8SW7 - chains A and B of the 8 polymer chains in the assembly; structure by electron microscopy, 3.73 A resolution.

== Chain A ==
Molecule: BG505 Boost 2 gp120
From: Human immunodeficiency virus 1
Amino-acid sequence (516 residues; row label = number of the first residue in the row; note: 14 numbers in that range are skipped by the numbering (no residue carries them; nothing is unmodelled there); a row labelled like 184A-184L holds insertion residues (184A, then the next letters in order); numbers below 1 keep their minus sign (Met-4 is residue -4)):
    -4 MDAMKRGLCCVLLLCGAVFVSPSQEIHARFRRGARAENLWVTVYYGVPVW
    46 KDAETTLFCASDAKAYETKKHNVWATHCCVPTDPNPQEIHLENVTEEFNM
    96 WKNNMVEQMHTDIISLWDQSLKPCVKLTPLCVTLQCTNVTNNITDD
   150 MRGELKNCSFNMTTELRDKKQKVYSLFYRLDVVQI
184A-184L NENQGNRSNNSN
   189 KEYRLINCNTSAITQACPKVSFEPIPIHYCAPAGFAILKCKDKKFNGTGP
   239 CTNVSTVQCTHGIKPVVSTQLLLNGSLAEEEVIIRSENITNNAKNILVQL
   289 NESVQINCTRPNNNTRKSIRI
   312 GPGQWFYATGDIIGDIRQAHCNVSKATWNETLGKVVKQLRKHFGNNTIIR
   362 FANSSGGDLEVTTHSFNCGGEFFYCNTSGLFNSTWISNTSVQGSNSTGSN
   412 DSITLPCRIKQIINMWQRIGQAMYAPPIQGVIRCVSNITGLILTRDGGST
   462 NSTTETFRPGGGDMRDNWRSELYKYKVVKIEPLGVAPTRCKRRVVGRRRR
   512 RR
Disordered / not traced: -4 to 30, 59-65, 184A-184L, 367-369, 399-411, 458-461, 473-474, 505-513
Cystine bridges: Cys54-Cys73, Cys119-Cys205, Cys126-Cys196, Cys131-Cys157, Cys218-Cys247, Cys228-Cys239, Cys379-Cys445, Cys386-Cys418
Covalently attached groups: N-acetylglucosamine (NAG) linked to Asn88, Asn133, Asn137, Asn156, Asn160, Asn197, Asn234, Asn241, Asn262, Asn276, Asn289, Asn295, Asn301, Asn333, Asn387, Asn448
What the authors report for this chain:
  - post-translational modification sites: Asn88
  - post-translational modification sites: Asn241 (proposed by the authors, not directly observed)

== Chain B ==
Molecule: BG505 Boost 2 gp41
From: Human immunodeficiency virus 1
Amino-acid sequence (153 residues; numbered 512 to 664; the number before each row is that of its first residue):
   512 AVGIGAVFLGFLGAAGSTMGAASMTLTVQARNLLSGIVQQQSNLLRAPEC
   562 QQHLLKLTVWGIKQLQARVLAVERYLRDQQLLGIWGCSGKLICCTNVPWN
   612 STWSNRNLSEIWDNMTWLQWDKEISNYTQIIYGLLEESQNQQEKNEQDLL
   662 ALD
Disordered / not traced: 512-515, 548-570
Cystine bridges: Cys598-Cys604
Covalently attached groups: N-acetylglucosamine (NAG) linked to Asn611, Asn618, Asn637
What the authors report for this chain:
  - conformationally variable residues (order/disorder transition): Gly516
  - post-translational modification sites: Asn611 (proposed by the authors, not directly observed)

== Chain A / chain B interface ==
Disulfides between the chains: Cys501(A)-Cys605(B)
Residue-residue contacts - 85 pairs, chain A then chain B:
  Ala31(A) - Leu619(B)  hydrophobic
  Leu34(A) - Pro609(B)
  Leu34(A) - Trp610(B)  hydrogen bond (backbone-backbone)
  Leu34(A) - Leu619(B)  hydrophobic
  Trp35(A) - Asn607(B)
  Trp35(A) - Val608(B)
  Trp35(A) - Pro609(B)
  Val36(A) - Thr606(B)  hydrogen bond (backbone-side chain)
  Val36(A) - Val608(B)  hydrogen bond (backbone-backbone)
  Val36(A) - Trp610(B)  hydrophobic
  Thr37(A) - Ile603(B)
  Thr37(A) - Cys604(B)
  Thr37(A) - Cys605(B)
  Val38(A) - Leu593(B)  hydrophobic
  Val38(A) - Trp596(B)  hydrophobic
  Val38(A) - Leu602(B)
  Val38(A) - Ile603(B)
  Val38(A) - Cys604(B)  hydrogen bond (backbone-backbone)
  Tyr39(A) - Leu602(B)
  Tyr39(A) - Ile603(B)  hydrophobic
  Tyr39(A) - Trp623(B)
  Tyr39(A) - Trp628(B)  hydrophobic
  Tyr40(A) - Leu537(B)
  Tyr40(A) - Leu544(B)
  Tyr40(A) - Tyr586(B)
  Tyr40(A) - Gln590(B)  hydrogen bond
  Tyr40(A) - Leu602(B)  hydrogen bond (backbone-backbone)
  Gly41(A) - Leu537(B)
  Gly41(A) - Gln540(B)
  Val42(A) - Leu537(B)
  Val42(A) - Trp628(B)  hydrophobic
  Pro43(A) - Leu523(B)  hydrophobic
  Pro43(A) - Ala526(B)
  Pro43(A) - Trp628(B)
  Val44(A) - Trp628(B)  hydrophobic
  Val44(A) - Leu629(B)
  Trp45(A) - Leu523(B)  hydrophobic
  Trp45(A) - Ala526(B)  hydrophobic
  Trp45(A) - Leu629(B)  hydrophobic
  Lys46(A) - Asp632(B)  salt bridge
  Thr51(A) - Lys574(B)
  Leu52(A) - Lys574(B)  hydrogen bond (backbone-side chain)
  Phe53(A) - Gln575(B)
  Phe53(A) - Ala578(B)  hydrophobic
  Ile84(A) - Phe519(B)  hydrophobic
  Ile84(A) - Gly521(B)
  Ile84(A) - Phe522(B)
  Leu86(A) - Leu523(B)
  Asn88(A) - Gly527(B)
  Val89(A) - Ala526(B)
  Val89(A) - Gly527(B)
  Gln103(A) - Lys574(B)
  Asp107(A) - Lys574(B)  salt bridge
  Gln114(A) - Trp571(B)  hydrogen bond (side chain-backbone)
  Ala221(A) - Leu545(B)
  Ala221(A) - Ser546(B)
  Ala221(A) - Ala582(B)
  Gly222(A) - Arg585(B)
  Thr244(A) - Leu523(B)
  Gln246(A) - Phe519(B)
  Lys490(A) - Arg585(B)
  Ile491(A) - Arg585(B)  hydrogen bond (backbone-side chain)
  Pro493(A) - Asp589(B)
  Leu494(A) - Asp589(B)
  Leu494(A) - Leu593(B)  hydrophobic
  Val496(A) - Trp631(B)  hydrogen bond (backbone-side chain)
  Ala497(A) - Met530(B)  hydrophobic
  Ala497(A) - Trp623(B)  hydrophobic
  Ala497(A) - Trp631(B)
  Pro498(A) - Trp610(B)  hydrophobic
  Pro498(A) - Leu619(B)
  Pro498(A) - Ile622(B)  hydrophobic
  Pro498(A) - Trp623(B)  hydrogen bond (backbone-side chain)
  Pro498(A) - Trp631(B)
  Thr499(A) - Leu619(B)
  Arg500(A) - Leu619(B)
  Cys501(A) - Cys605(B)  disulfide
  Lys502(A) - Thr606(B)
  Arg503(A) - Trp596(B)  hydrogen bond (side chain-backbone)
  Arg503(A) - Gly597(B)  hydrogen bond (side chain-backbone)
  Arg503(A) - Cys598(B)
  Arg503(A) - Cys605(B)  hydrogen bond (side chain-backbone)
  Arg503(A) - Thr606(B)  hydrogen bond (backbone-backbone)
  Arg503(A) - Gln650(B)  hydrogen bond
  Arg503(A) - Gln653(B)  hydrogen bond
Also at the interface, not in a pair above, chain A (44 interface residues in all): His72, Pro220, Ala224, Val245
Also at the interface, not in a pair above, chain B (57 interface residues in all): Leu520, Gly524, Ala525, Ala533, Ser534, Thr536, Ala541, Leu592, Lys601, Trp614, Ile635, Ile642, Tyr643, Leu646

== Overview ==
The interface between chain A and chain B involves 44 residues on one side and 57 on the other, with 1
disulfide bond, 17 hydrogen bonds and 2 salt bridges. Polar contacts include Lys46(A)-Asp632(B),
Asp107(A)-Lys574(B) and Val36(A)-Thr606(B). The paper reports modification sites Asn88(A), Asn241(A) and
Asn611(B); conformational variability at Gly516(B).
Chain A is BG505 Boost 2 gp120 and chain B is BG505 Boost 2 gp41, both from Human immunodeficiency virus 1;
the structure, BG505 Boost2 SOSIP.664 in complex with NHP polyclonal antibody FP1, was determined by electron
microscopy.
